9CXC - chains D and E of the 7 polymer chains in the assembly; structure by electron microscopy, 3.30 A resolution.

== Chain D ==
Protein: Gamma-aminobutyric acid receptor subunit beta-2
From: Homo sapiens
UniProtKB: P47870 (GBRB2_HUMAN); residues 1-488 here correspond to UniProt positions 25-512 (UniProt number = residue number + 24)
Chain sequence (488 residues; each row starts with the number of its first residue):
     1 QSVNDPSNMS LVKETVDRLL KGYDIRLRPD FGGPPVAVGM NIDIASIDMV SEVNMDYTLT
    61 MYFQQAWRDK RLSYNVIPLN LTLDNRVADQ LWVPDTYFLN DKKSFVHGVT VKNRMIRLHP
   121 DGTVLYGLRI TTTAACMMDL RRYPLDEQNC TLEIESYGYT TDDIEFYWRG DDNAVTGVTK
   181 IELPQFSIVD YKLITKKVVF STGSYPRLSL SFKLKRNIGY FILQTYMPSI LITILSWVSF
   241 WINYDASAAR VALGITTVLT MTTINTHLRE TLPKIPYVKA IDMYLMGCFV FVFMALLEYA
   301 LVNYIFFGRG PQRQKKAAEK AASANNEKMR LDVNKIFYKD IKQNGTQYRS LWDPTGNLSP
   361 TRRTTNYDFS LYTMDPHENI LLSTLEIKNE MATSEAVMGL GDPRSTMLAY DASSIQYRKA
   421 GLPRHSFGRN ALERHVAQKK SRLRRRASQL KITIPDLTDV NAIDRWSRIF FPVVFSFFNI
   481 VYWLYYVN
Disordered / not traced: 1-7, 308-460, 488
UniProt features mapped onto this chain:
  - binding site (histamine): Tyr97, Ser156, Tyr157, Thr202
  - binding site (4-aminobutanoate): Tyr157, Thr202
  - modified residue: Tyr417 (Phosphotyrosine)
  - glycosylation (N-linked (GlcNAc...) asparagine): Asn8, Asn80, Asn149
Cystine bridges: Cys136-Cys150
Glycans and other covalent adducts: N-acetylglucosamine (NAG) linked to Asn80; glycan linked to Asn149
Small-molecule neighbours: gamma-amino-butanoic acid (ABU): Tyr97, Glu155, Ser156, Tyr157, Phe200, Thr202, Tyr205

== Chain E ==
Protein: Gamma-aminobutyric acid receptor subunit alpha-2
From: Homo sapiens
UniProtKB: P47869 (GBRA2_HUMAN); residues 1-423 here correspond to UniProt positions 29-451 (UniProt number = residue number + 28)
Chain sequence (423 residues; each row starts with the number of its first residue):
     1 NIQEDEAKNN ITIFTRILDR LLDGYDNRLR PGLGDSITEV FTNIYVTSFG PVSDTDMEYT
    61 IDVFFRQKWK DERLKFKGPM NILRLNNLMA SKIWTPDTFF HNGKKSVAHN MTMPNKLLRI
   121 QDDGTLLYTM RLTVQAECPM HLEDFPMDAH SCPLKFGSYA YTTSEVTYIW TYNASDSVQV
   181 APDGSRLNQY DLLGQSIGKE TIKSSTGEYT VMTAHFHLKR KIGYFVIQTY LPCIMTVILS
   241 QVSFWLNRES VPARTVFGVT TVLTMTTLSI SARNSLPKVA YATAMDWFIA VCYAFVFSAL
   301 IEFATVNYFT KRGWAWDGKS VVNDKKKEKA SVMIQNNAYA VAVANYAPNL SKDPVLSTIS
   361 KSATTPEPNK KPENKPAEAK KTFNSVSKID RMSRIVFPVL FGTFNLVYWA TYLNREPVLG
   421 VSP
Disordered / not traced: 1-8, 312-385, 414-423
UniProt features mapped onto this chain:
  - binding site (4-aminobutanoate): Arg66, Thr129
  - glycosylation (N-linked (GlcNAc...) asparagine): Asn10, Asn110
Cystine bridges: Cys138-Cys152
Glycans and other covalent adducts: glycan linked to Asn110
Small-molecule neighbours:
  - gamma-amino-butanoic acid (ABU): Phe64, Arg66, Leu117, Thr129
  - PIO ([(2R)-2-octanoyloxy-3-[oxidanyl-[(1R,2R,3S,4R,5R,6S)-2,3,6-tris(oxidanyl)-4,5-diphosphonooxy-cyclohexyl]oxy-phosphoryl]oxy-propyl] octanoate): Arg248, Glu302, Thr305, Phe309, Lys311, Val386, Ser387, Lys388, Ile389, Met392

== Interface between chain D and chain E ==
Residue-residue contacts (87):
  Asp24(D) - Thr15(E)  hydrogen bond
  Ile25(D) - Asn86(E)  hydrogen bond (backbone-side chain)
  Ile25(D) - Leu88(E)  hydrophobic
  Arg26(D) - Asp19(E)  salt bridge
  Arg26(D) - Leu85(E)
  Arg26(D) - Asn86(E)
  Arg26(D) - Leu88(E)
  Arg26(D) - Met89(E)
  Leu27(D) - Ile11(E)
  Leu27(D) - Phe14(E)  hydrophobic
  Leu27(D) - Thr15(E)
  Leu27(D) - Leu18(E)  hydrophobic
  Leu27(D) - Leu85(E)  hydrophobic
  Phe31(D) - Phe14(E)  hydrophobic
  Phe31(D) - Leu83(E)  hydrophobic
  Val93(D) - Met113(E)
  Pro94(D) - Met113(E)
  Asp95(D) - Met113(E)
  Thr96(D) - Met111(E)
  Thr96(D) - Thr112(E)  hydrogen bond (backbone-backbone)
  Tyr97(D) - Phe64(E)
  Tyr97(D) - Met111(E)
  Tyr97(D) - Asn115(E)
  Tyr97(D) - Arg131(E)
  Phe98(D) - Met111(E)  hydrophobic
  Phe98(D) - Arg131(E)
  Leu99(D) - Phe64(E)  hydrophobic
  Leu99(D) - Arg131(E)  hydrogen bond (backbone-side chain)
  Asp101(D) - His109(E)
  Asp101(D) - Arg131(E)
  Lys102(D) - His109(E)  hydrogen bond (backbone-side chain)
  Lys102(D) - Arg186(E)
  Ser104(D) - Met111(E)
  Phe105(D) - Met111(E)
  Val106(D) - Met111(E)  hydrophobic
  Ile130(D) - Met111(E)  hydrophobic
  Ile130(D) - Thr112(E)
  Ala135(D) - Arg186(E)
  Tyr157(D) - Asn115(E)
  Tyr157(D) - Lys116(E)
  Tyr157(D) - Leu117(E)
  Tyr157(D) - Thr129(E)  hydrogen bond (side chain-backbone)
  Tyr157(D) - Met130(E)  hydrogen bond (side chain-backbone)
  Tyr157(D) - Arg131(E)
  Gly158(D) - Leu117(E)
  Gly158(D) - Arg119(E)  hydrogen bond (backbone-side chain)
  Tyr159(D) - Arg84(E)
  Tyr159(D) - Asn86(E)
  Thr160(D) - Arg119(E)
  Asp163(D) - Arg84(E)  salt bridge
  Phe200(D) - Tyr45(E)  hydrophobic
  Phe200(D) - Phe64(E)  hydrophobic
  Ser201(D) - Arg66(E)  hydrogen bond
  Thr202(D) - Arg119(E)  hydrogen bond (backbone-side chain)
  Thr202(D) - Leu127(E)
  Tyr205(D) - Leu117(E)
  Tyr205(D) - Arg119(E)  hydrogen bond
  Ser247(D) - Ser250(E)  hydrogen bond
  Ser247(D) - Ala253(E)
  Val251(D) - Ala253(E)
  Val251(D) - Val256(E)  hydrophobic
  Val251(D) - Phe257(E)  hydrophobic
  Ile255(D) - Leu239(E)  hydrophobic
  Ile255(D) - Val256(E)  hydrophobic
  Ile255(D) - Phe257(E)  hydrophobic
  Ile255(D) - Thr260(E)
  Val258(D) - Leu239(E)  hydrophobic
  Leu259(D) - Thr264(E)
  Arg269(D) - Tyr224(E)
  Arg269(D) - Ile227(E)
  Arg269(D) - Gln228(E)  hydrogen bond
  Pro273(D) - Asn188(E)
  Lys274(D) - Gln189(E)
  Lys274(D) - Tyr224(E)
  Lys274(D) - Ser275(E)
  Ile275(D) - Tyr224(E)
  Pro276(D) - Asn188(E)
  Pro276(D) - Lys221(E)
  Pro276(D) - Gly223(E)
  Pro276(D) - Tyr224(E)
  Val278(D) - Ile227(E)  hydrophobic
  Phe293(D) - Leu239(E)  hydrophobic
  Leu296(D) - Leu239(E)  hydrophobic
  Ala300(D) - Val242(E)  hydrophobic
  Asn303(D) - Leu246(E)
  Asn303(D) - Asn247(E)
  Tyr304(D) - Trp245(E)
Also at the interface, not in a pair above, chain D (59 interface residues in all): Arg28, Asp30, Phe63, Arg71, Asn100, Lys103, Leu128, Met137, Asn265, Thr266, Tyr277, Asp282, Met286, Phe289, Phe307
Also at the interface, not in a pair above, chain E (51 interface residues in all): Leu22, Ser185, Leu231, Met235, Ile238

== Summary ==
Chain D and chain E form an interface of 59 and 51 residues respectively, with 13 hydrogen bonds and 2 salt
bridges. Polar contacts include Arg26(D)-Asp19(E), Asp163(D)-Arg84(E) and Asp24(D)-Thr15(E).
Gamma-amino-butanoic acid is bound between chain D and chain E. Chain E binds compound PIO.
Here chain D is Gamma-aminobutyric acid receptor subunit beta-2 and chain E is Gamma-aminobutyric acid
receptor subunit alpha-2, both from Homo sapiens. Entry 9CXC (Native human GABAA receptor of
beta3-alpha1-gamma2-beta2-alpha2 assembly) was determined by electron microscopy together with 9CRS, 9CRV,
9CSB, 9CT0, 9CTJ, 9CTP and 6 further entries from the same study.
